Entry 9IC1 (electron microscopy, 2.73 A resolution); this record covers chains A and T of the 5 polymer chains in the assembly.

== Chain A ==
Name: DNA polymerase subunit gamma-1
Organism: Homo sapiens
Notes: EC 2.7.7.7, 3.1.11.-, 4.2.99.-
Reference sequence: P54098 (DPOG1_HUMAN); residue numbers follow UniProt; this construct covers 26-1239
Chain sequence (1221 residues; row label = number of the first residue in the row):
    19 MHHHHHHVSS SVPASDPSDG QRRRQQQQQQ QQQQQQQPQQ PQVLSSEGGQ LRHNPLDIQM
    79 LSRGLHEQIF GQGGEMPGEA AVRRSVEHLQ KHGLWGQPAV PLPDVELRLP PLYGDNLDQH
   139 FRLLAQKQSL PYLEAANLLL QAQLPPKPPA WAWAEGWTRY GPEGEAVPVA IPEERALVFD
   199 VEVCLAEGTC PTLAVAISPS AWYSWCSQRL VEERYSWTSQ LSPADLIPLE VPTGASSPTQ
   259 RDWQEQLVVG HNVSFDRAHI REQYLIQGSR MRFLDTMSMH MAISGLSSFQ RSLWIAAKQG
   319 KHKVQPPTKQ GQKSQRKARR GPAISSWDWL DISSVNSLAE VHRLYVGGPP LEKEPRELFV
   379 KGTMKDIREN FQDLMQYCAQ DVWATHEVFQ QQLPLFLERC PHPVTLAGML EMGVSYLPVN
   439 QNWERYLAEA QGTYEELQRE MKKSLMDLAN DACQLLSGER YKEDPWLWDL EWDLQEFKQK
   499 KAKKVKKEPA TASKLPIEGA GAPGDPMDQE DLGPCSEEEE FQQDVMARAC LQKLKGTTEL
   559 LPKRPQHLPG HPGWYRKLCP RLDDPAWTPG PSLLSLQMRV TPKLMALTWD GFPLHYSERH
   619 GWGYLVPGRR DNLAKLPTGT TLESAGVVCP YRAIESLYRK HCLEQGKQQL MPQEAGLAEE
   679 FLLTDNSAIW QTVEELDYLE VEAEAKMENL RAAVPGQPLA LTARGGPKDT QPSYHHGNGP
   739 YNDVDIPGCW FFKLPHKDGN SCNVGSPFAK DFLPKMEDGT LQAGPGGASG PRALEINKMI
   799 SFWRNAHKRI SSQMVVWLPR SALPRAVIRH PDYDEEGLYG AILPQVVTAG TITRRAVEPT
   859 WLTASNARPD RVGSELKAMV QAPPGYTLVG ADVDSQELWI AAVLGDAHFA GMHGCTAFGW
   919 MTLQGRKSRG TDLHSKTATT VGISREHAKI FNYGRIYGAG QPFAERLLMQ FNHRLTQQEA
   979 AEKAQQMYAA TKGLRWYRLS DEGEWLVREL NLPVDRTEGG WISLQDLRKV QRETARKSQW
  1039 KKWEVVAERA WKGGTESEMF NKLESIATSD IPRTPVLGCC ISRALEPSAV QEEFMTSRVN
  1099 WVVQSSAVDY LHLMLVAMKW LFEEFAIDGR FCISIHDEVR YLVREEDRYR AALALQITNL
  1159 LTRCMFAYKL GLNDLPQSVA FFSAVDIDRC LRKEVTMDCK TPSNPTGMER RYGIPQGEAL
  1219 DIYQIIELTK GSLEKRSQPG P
Unresolved in the structure: 19-67, 249-261, 317-343, 499-531, 628-730, 972-977, 989-1050, 1234-1239
Sequence notes: initiating methionine (19); expression tag (20-25)
Ion coordination: Ca2+: Asp-890, Val-891, Asp-1135 (together with 2'-deoxycytidine-5'-triphosphate)
Ligand contacts: 2'-deoxycytidine-5'-triphosphate (DCP): Arg-853, Asp-890, Val-891, Asp-892, Ser-893, Gln-894, Glu-895, His-932, Arg-943, Lys-947, Ile-948, Tyr-951, Tyr-955, Asp-1135
Curated features (UniProtKB/Swiss-Prot):
  - region: Gln-43 to Gln-55 (Does not contribute to polymerase and exonuclease enzymatic activities), Thr-858 to Asn-864 (Trigger loop)
  - motif: Val-196 to Glu-200 (Exo I), Val-267 to Arg-275 (Exo II), Tyr-395 to Thr-403 (Exo III), Val-887 to Leu-896 (Pol A), Arg-943 to Gly-958 (Pol B), His-1134 to Val-1141 (Pol C)
  - active site: Asp-198 (Exonuclease activity)
  - binding site (DNA): Ser-306, Ser-593, Lys-806, Thr-849, Thr-1094, Ser-1095
  - binding site (RNA): Arg-579, His-754, Gly-763, Lys-768, Ser-863, Arg-869
  - binding site (a 2'-deoxyribonucleoside 5'-triphosphate): Asp-890, Val-891, Ser-893, Glu-895, Arg-943, Lys-947, Tyr-951, Asp-1135
  - binding site (Mg(2+)): Asp-890, Val-891, Asp-1135
  - site (Critical for replication fidelity and mismatch recognition): Arg-853, Gln-1102
  - natural variant: Gln-55 (Q55QQ; Q55QQQ), Arg-227 (R227W: In PEOB1 and MTDPS4B), Arg-232 (R232G: In MTDPS4A; R232H: In LS), Leu-244 (L244P: In MTDPS4A), Thr-251 (T251I: In PEOB1, MTDPS4A and MTDPS4B), Gly-268 (G268A: In PEOB1), Arg-275 (R275Q: Found in a patient with epileptic encephalopathy, developmental delay and moderate intellectual disability; uncertain significance), His-277 (H277L: In PEOB1; uncertain significance), Gly-303 (G303R: In MTDPS4A), Leu-304 (L304R: In PEOB1 and SANDO; L304SANDO: In PEOB1), Ser-305 (S305R: In MTDPS4A), Gln-308 (Q308H: In PEOB1), 51 further natural variant entries in UniProt
  - mutagenesis: Asp-198 (D198A: Abolishes exonuclease activity; when associated with A-200. Decreases polymerase exonucleolytic proofreading by 30-fold for the T:G mismatch and by 14-fold for the A:A mismatch ...), Glu-200 (E200A: Abolishes exonuclease activity; when associated with A-198. Decreases polymerase exonucleolytic proofreading by 30-fold for the T:G mismatch and by 14-fold for the A:A mismatch ...), Asp-274 (D274A: Unable to idle at the 5'-end of the nascent DNA strand. Continues DNA synthesis into double-stranded DNA past the 5'-end creating a flap structure that cannot be ligated), Lys-498 (K498C: Decreases processive DNA synthesis), Lys-499 (K499C: Decreases processive DNA synthesis), Lys-501 (K501C: Decreases processive DNA synthesis), Val-543 to Leu-558 (Markedly decreases the stimulation by POLG2, resulting in impaired processive DNA synthesis), Leu-549 (L549N: Decreases processive DNA synthesis), Leu-552 (L552N: Decreases processive DNA synthesis), Lys-553 (K553N: Decreases processive DNA synthesis), Arg-853 (R853A: Abolishes primer DNA extention in the presence of dNTPs. Impairs intrinsic polymerase processivity. Enhances exonuclease activity leading to primer DNA degradation), Asp-890 (D890N: Abolishes DNA polymerase activity), 1 further mutagenesis entry in UniProt
What the authors report for this chain:
  - disease-associated variants - A467T, W748S/E1143G, G848S: decreased catalytic activity
  - binding site for 2'-deoxycytidine-5'-triphosphate: Tyr-955

== Chain T ==
Molecule: template strand (40-nt DNA)
Sequence (40 nucleotides; row label = number of the first residue in the row):
     1 TTTTTTTTTT ATCCGGGCTC CTCTAGACTC GACCGCATGC
Unresolved in the structure: 1-13, 34-40

== How chain A and chain T interact ==
Residue-residue contacts (42; chain A residue first):
  Leu-304(A) with DC18(T), phosphate contact
  Ser-305(A) with DG17(T), hydrogen bond to the phosphate; DC18(T), phosphate contact
  Ser-306(A) with DC18(T), hydrogen bond to the phosphate
  Lys-498(A) with DC33(T), salt bridge to the phosphate
  Lys-561(A) with DA32(T), salt bridge to the phosphate; DC33(T), hydrogen bond to the phosphate
  Ser-593(A) with DC23(T), hydrogen bond to the phosphate
  Gln-595(A) with DC23(T), sugar contact
  Met-596(A) with DT24(T), phosphate contact
  Arg-597(A) with DT24(T), hydrogen bond to the phosphate
  Glu-616(A) with DA25(T), phosphate contact
  Asn-803(A) with DC21(T), sugar contact
  Lys-806(A) with DC21(T), phosphate contact
  Arg-807(A) with DC20(T), sugar contact
  Thr-849(A) with DG17(T), phosphate contact; DC18(T), phosphate contact
  Ile-850(A) with DG17(T), phosphate contact; DC18(T), phosphate contact
  Arg-853(A) with DG16(T), base contact
  Val-855(A) with DC18(T), phosphate contact
  Pro-857(A) with DT19(T), phosphate contact; DC20(T), sugar contact
  Ile-948(A) with DG15(T), base contact
  Tyr-951(A) with DG15(T), base contact
  Gly-952(A) with DG15(T), base contact
  Tyr-955(A) with DG15(T), base contact
  Gly-956(A) with DC14(T), sugar contact; DG15(T), sugar contact
  Ala-957(A) with DG15(T), phosphate contact
  Gly-958(A) with DC14(T), phosphate contact
  Gln-959(A) with DC14(T), hydrogen bond to the phosphate
  Pro-960(A) with DC14(T), phosphate contact
  Phe-961(A) with DG15(T), phosphate contact
  Met-1093(A) with DC14(T), base contact
  Thr-1094(A) with DC14(T), base contact; DG16(T), hydrogen bond to the phosphate
  Ser-1095(A) with DG17(T), phosphate contact
  Asn-1098(A) with DG16(T), sugar contact
  Gln-1102(A) with DG16(T), base contact; DG17(T), sugar contact
  His-1134(A) with DG17(T), base contact
Also at the interface, not in a pair above, chain A (40 interface residues in all): Arg-309, Pro-560, Arg-802, Gly-848, Thr-851, Glu-856
Also at the interface, not in a pair above, chain T (14 interface residues in all): DT22

== Overview ==
Chain A and chain T form an interface of 40 and 14 residues respectively; the contacts include 7 hydrogen
bonds and 2 salt bridges. Polar contacts include Ser-305(A)/DG17(T), Ser-306(A)/DC18(T) and
Lys-561(A)/DC33(T). Bound to chain A: 2'-deoxycytidine-5'-triphosphate. From the paper: a binding site for
2'-deoxycytidine-5'-triphosphate at Tyr-955(A); A467T, W748S/E1143G and G848S of chain A reduce catalytic
activity.
Chain A is DNA polymerase subunit gamma-1 (Homo sapiens) and chain T is template strand (40-nt DNA); the
structure, Chimeric mitochondrial DNA polymerase gamma ternary complex (hAmB) in replication conformer, was
determined by electron microscopy, deposited together with 9G74, 9G75, 9G77, 9IBX, 9IBZ, 9IC0 and 9IC3.
